5VY9 - chains B and P of the 7 polymer chains in the assembly; structure by electron microscopy, 6.70 A resolution (low resolution: residue-level contacts below are approximate; hydrogen-bond / salt-bridge calls are withheld).

== Chain B ==
Molecule: Heat shock protein 104
From: Saccharomyces cerevisiae (strain ATCC 204508 / S288c)
Reference sequence: P31539 (HS104_YEAST); residue numbers follow UniProt; this construct covers 1-908
Sequence (908 residues; row label = number of the first residue in the row):
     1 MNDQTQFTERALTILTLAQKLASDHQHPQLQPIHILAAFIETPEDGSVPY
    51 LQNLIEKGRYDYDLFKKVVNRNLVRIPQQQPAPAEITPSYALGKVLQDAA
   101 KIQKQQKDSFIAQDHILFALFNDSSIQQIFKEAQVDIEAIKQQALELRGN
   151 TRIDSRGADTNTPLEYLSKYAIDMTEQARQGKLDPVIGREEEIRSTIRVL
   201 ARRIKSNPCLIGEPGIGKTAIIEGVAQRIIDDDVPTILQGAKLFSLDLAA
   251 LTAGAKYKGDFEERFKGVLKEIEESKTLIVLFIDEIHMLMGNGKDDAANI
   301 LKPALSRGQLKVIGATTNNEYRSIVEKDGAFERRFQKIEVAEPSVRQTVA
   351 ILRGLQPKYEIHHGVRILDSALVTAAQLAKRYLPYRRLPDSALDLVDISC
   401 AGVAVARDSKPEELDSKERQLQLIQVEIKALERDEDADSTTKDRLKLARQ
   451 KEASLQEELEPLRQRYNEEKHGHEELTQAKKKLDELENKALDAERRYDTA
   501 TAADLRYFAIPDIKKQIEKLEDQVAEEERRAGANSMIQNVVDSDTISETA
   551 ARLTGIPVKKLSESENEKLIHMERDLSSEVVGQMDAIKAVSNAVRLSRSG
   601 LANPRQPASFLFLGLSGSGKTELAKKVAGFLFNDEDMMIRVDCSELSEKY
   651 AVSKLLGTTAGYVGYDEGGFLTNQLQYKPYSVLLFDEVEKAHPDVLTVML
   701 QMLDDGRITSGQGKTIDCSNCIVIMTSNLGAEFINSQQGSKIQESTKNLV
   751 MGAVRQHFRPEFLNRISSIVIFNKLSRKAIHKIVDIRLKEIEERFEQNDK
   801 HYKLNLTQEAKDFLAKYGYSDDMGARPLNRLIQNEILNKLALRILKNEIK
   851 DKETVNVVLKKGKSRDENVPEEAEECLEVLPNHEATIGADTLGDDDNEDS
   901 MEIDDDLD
Unresolved in the structure: 1-5, 150-165, 860-873, 885-908
Curated features (UniProtKB/Swiss-Prot):
  - region: D905 to D908 (Interaction surface for TPR repeats)
  - motif: N773 to K789 (Nuclear localization signal)
  - binding site (ATP): G212 to T219, G614 to T621
  - modified residue: M1 (N-acetylmethionine), S206 (Phosphoserine), S306 (Phosphoserine), T499 (Phosphothreonine), S535 (Phosphoserine)
  - cross-link (Glycyl lysine isopeptide (Lys-Gly)): K442 (interchain with G-Cter in ubiquitin), K620 (interchain with G-Cter in ubiquitin)
  - mutagenesis: D184 (D184A/D/F/N/L/Q/S: Confers resistance to prion-curing by guanidine; D184K/W/Y: Impairs prion propagation), G217 (G217S: Largely reduces ATP hydrolysis. Alters bud morphology and causes septin mislocalization; when associated with I-499; G217V: Completely abolishes ATP hydrolysis), K218 (K218T: Abolishes substrate binding. Unable to confer thermotolerance. Reduces ATP hydrolysis by 98%; when associated with T-315. Completely abolishes ATPase activity; when associated with T-620), Y257 (Y257A: Reduces thermotolerance 10-fold), E285 (E285Q: In HSP104(TRAP); completely abolishes ATP hydrolysis, but does not affect nucleotide binding, thus keeping HSP104 in an ATP-bound state; when associated with Q-687), A315 (A315T: Reduces ATP hydrolysis by 98%; when associated with T-218), T317 (T317A: Reduces rate of ATP hydrolysis at NBD1 nearly 10-fold. No effect on oligomerization), R334 (R334M: Reduces ATPase activity by 80%. Impairs oligomerization), R419 (R419M: Reduces ATPase activity by 80%), R444 (R444M: Reduces ATPase activity by 80%), L462 (L462R: Impairs prion propagation, but does not affect thermotolerance), R495 (R495M: Increases ATPase activity 3-fold), 18 further mutagenesis entries in UniProt
Residues lining bound ligands:
  - ATP-gamma-S (AGS; phosphothiophosphoric acid-adenylate ester), molecule 1: D184, P185, V186, I187, R189, E213, P214, G215, I216, G217, K218, T219, A220, I351, L355, P389, D390, L393
  - ATP-gamma-S (AGS), molecule 2: I204, K205, G329, A330, R333
  - ATP-gamma-S (AGS), molecule 3: V580, V581, Q583, L615, S616, G617, S618, G619, K620, T621, E622, D686, T726, L775, I783, R787, A825, R826, L828, N829
From the paper describing this entry:
  - mutagenesis - N728A (Kd 33nM): increased binding to ATP
  - mutagenesis - T317A (Kd > 2muM): unchanged binding to ATP
  - mutagenesis - T317A (Kd 1.4muM): decreased binding to ATPgammaS
  - mutagenesis - N728A (Kd 16-20nM): unchanged binding to ATPgammaS
  - mutagenesis - T317A (Kd 1.4muM): decreased binding to ATP-gamma-S
  - mutagenesis - N728A (Kd 16-20nM): unchanged binding to ATP-gamma-S

== Chain P ==
Molecule: Alpha-S1-casein
From: Bos taurus
Sequence (28 residues; numbered 1 to 28; the number before each row is that of its first residue; X marks 28 residues of unknown identity (built as UNK)):
     1 XXXXXXXXXXXXXXXXXXXXXXXXXXXX

== Chain B / chain P interface ==
Chain B residues in contact with chain P, 6 residues: K256, Y257, K258, G661, Y662, V663

== In short ==
No residue of chain B is in contact with chain P. Chain B binds 3 copies of ATP-gamma-S. Curated annotation
(UniProt) lists 16 ATP-binding residues and 30 mutagenesis sites on chain B. From the paper: N728A of chain B
increases binding to ATP; T317A of chain B reduces binding to ATPgammaS.
Here chain B is Heat shock protein 104 (Saccharomyces cerevisiae (strain ATCC 204508 / S288c)) and chain P is
Alpha-S1-casein (Bos taurus). Entry 5VY9 (S. cerevisiae Hsp104:casein complex, Middle Domain Conformation) was
determined by electron microscopy, deposited together with 5VJH, 5VY8 and 5VYA.
